8SFP - chains A and B of the 4 polymer chains in the assembly; structure by electron microscopy, 3.80 A resolution.

# Chain A
Protein: CRISPR-associated endonuclease Cas12a
Organism: Acidaminococcus sp. BV3L6
Notes: EC 3.1.21.1, 4.6.1.22
UniProtKB: U2UMQ6 (CS12A_ACISB); residues 1-1307 here = UniProt positions 1-1307
Chain sequence (1311 residues; numbered -3 to 1307; the number before each row is that of its first residue; numbers below 1 keep their minus sign (Gly-3 is residue -3)):
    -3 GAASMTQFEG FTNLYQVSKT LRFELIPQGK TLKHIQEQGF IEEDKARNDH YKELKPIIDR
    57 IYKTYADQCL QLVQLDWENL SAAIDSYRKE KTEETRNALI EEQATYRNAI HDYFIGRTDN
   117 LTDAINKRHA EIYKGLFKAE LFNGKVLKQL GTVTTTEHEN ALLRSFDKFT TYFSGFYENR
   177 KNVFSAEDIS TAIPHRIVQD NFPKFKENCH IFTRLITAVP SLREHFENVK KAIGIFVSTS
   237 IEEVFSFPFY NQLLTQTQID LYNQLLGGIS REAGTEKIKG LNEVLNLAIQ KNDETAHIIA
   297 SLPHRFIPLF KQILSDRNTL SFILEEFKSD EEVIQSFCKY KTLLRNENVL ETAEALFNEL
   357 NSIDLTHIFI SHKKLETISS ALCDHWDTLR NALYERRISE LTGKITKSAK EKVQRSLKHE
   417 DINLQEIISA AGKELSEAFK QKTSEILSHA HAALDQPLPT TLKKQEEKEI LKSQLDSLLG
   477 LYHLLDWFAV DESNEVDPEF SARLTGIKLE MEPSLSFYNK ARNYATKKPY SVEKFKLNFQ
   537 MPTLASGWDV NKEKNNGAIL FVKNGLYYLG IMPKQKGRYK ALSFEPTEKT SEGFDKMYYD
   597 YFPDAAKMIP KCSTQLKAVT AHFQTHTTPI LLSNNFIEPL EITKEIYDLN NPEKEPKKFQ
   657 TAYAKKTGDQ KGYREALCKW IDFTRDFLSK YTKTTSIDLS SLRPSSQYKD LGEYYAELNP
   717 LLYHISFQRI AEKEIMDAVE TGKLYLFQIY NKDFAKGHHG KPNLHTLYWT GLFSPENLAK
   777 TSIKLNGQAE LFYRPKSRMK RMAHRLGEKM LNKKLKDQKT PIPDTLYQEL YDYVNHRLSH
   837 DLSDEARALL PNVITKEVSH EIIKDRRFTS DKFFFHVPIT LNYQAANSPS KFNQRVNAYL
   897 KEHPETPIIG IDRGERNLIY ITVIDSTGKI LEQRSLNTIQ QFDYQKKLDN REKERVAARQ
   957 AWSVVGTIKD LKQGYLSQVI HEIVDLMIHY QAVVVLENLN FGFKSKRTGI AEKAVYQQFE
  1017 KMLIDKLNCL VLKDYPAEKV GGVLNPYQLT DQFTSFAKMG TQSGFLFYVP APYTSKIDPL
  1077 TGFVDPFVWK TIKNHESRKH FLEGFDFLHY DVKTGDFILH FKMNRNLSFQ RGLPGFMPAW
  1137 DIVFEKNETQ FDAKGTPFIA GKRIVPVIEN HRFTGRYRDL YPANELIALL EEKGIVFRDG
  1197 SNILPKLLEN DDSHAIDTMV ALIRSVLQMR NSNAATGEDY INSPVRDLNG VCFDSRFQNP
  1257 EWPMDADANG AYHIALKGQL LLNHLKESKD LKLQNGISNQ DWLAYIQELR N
Unresolved in the structure: -3 to 0, 398-402, 794-855
Sequence notes: expression tag (-3 to 0)
Swiss-Prot annotation at these positions:
  - DNA-binding region: Pro599 to Lys607 (PAM-binding on target DNA), Lys780 to Gly783 (Target DNA), Arg951 to Lys968 (Target DNA), Ser1051 to Ala1053 (Target DNA)
  - region: Met1 to Gly35 (WED-I (OBD-I)), Gln941 to Ala957 (Bridge helix)
  - active site: His800 (For pre-crRNA processing), Lys809 (For pre-crRNA processing), Lys860 (For pre-crRNA processing), Asp908 (For DNase activity of RuvC domain), Glu993 (For DNase activity of RuvC domain), Arg1226 (For DNase activity of nuclease domain), Asp1263 (For DNase activity of RuvC domain)
  - binding site (crRNA): Tyr47 to Lys51, Asn175, Arg176, Lys307 to Leu310, Lys752 to His761, Met806 to Asn808
  - site: Arg18 (Binds crRNA), Thr167 (Binds PAM on target DNA), Arg192 (Binds crRNA), Trp382 (Binds crRNA-target DNA heteroduplex), Lys548 (Binds PAM on target DNA), Lys607 (Binds sequence-specific recognition of both target and non-target strand bases in PAM), His872 (Binds crRNA), Gln1014 (Binds target DNA)
  - mutagenesis: Thr167 (T167A: Wild-type to slightly improved guided indel formation), Arg176 (R176A: Decreased guided indel formation), Arg192 (R192A: Decreased guided indel formation), Trp382 (W382A: Nearly complete loss of guided indel formation), Lys548 (K548A: Decreased guided indel formation), Met604 (M604A: Decreased guided indel formation), Lys607 (K607A: Nearly complete loss of guided indel formation, probable loss of PAM recognition), Lys780 (K780A: Nearly complete loss of guided indel formation), Gly783 (G783P: Complete loss of guided indel formation), Asp908 (D908A: No longer provides resistance to plasmids or phage in E.coli; D908P: Complete loss of guided indel formation; neither DNA strand is cleaved in vitro), Arg951 (R951A: Nearly complete loss of guided indel formation), Arg955 (R955A: Partial loss of guided indel formation), 6 further mutagenesis entries in UniProt
Reported in the primary citation:
  - mutagenesis - R1003A: unchanged catalytic activity (TS cleavage of the 20-bp target)
  - mutagenesis - R1003A (7-fold): decreased catalytic activity (TS cleavage of the 16-bp target)
  - binding site for the 56-nt DNA strand: Phe999, Arg1003
  - mutagenesis - F999A, R1003A: unchanged catalytic activity on 20-bp target
  - mutagenesis - F999A, R1003A (14-fold): decreased catalytic activity on 16-bp target

# Chain B
Molecule: 48-nt RNA strand
Sequence (48 nucleotides; row label = number of the first residue in the row; numbers below 1 keep their minus sign (U-4 is residue -4)):
    -4 UUUUUAAUUU CUACUCUUGU AGAUGUGAUA AGUGGAAUGC CAUGUGGA
Unresolved in the structure: -4 to 0, 40-43

# Interface between chain A and chain B
Contacting residue pairs (106; chain A residue first):
  Ser14(A) with G20(B), hydrogen bond to the base
  Lys15(A) with G20(B), salt bridge to the phosphate
  Thr16(A) with G20(B), hydrogen bond to the base; U21(B), sugar contact
  Arg18(A) with U4(B), base contact; U5(B), sugar contact; U19(B), sugar contact; U21(B), salt bridge to the phosphate
  Phe19(A) with U4(B), sugar contact
  Glu20(A) with U4(B), sugar contact
  Tyr47(A) with A23(B), hydrogen bond to the phosphate; U24(B), phosphate contact
  Lys51(A) with U24(B), salt bridge to the phosphate
  Asn175(A) with A23(B), hydrogen bond to the sugar; U24(B), sugar contact
  Arg176(A) with U24(B), hydrogen bond to the sugar; A25(B), salt bridge to the phosphate
  Arg192(A) with A26(B), hydrogen bond to the sugar
  Gly270(A) with G34(B), sugar contact; C35(B), sugar contact
  Thr271(A) with C35(B), sugar contact
  Glu272(A) with C35(B), sugar contact
  Lys273(A) with C35(B), hydrogen bond to the sugar
  Leu283(A) with C36(B), sugar contact
  Gln286(A) with A37(B), hydrogen bond to the sugar; U38(B), sugar contact
  Phe306(A) with G27(B), sugar contact
  Lys307(A) with A26(B), salt bridge to the phosphate; G27(B), hydrogen bond to the phosphate
  Gln308(A) with A26(B), sugar contact
  Ile309(A) with A25(B), phosphate contact; A26(B), phosphate contact
  Lys369(A) with C36(B), salt bridge to the phosphate
  Glu372(A) with G39(B), base contact
  Trp382(A) with G39(B), sugar contact
  Lys414(A) with U38(B), salt bridge to the phosphate
  His479(A) with G34(B), salt bridge to the phosphate
  Leu511(A) with U33(B), phosphate contact
  Tyr514(A) with A32(B), hydrogen bond to the sugar; U33(B), sugar contact
  Asn515(A) with U33(B), hydrogen bond to the sugar
  Arg518(A) with A32(B), hydrogen bond to the base; U33(B), sugar contact
  Lys530(A) with G22(B), salt bridge to the phosphate
  Tyr746(A) with U4(B), phosphate contact
  Asn747(A) with U4(B), phosphate contact
  Lys748(A) with U3(B), phosphate contact; U4(B), hydrogen bond to the phosphate
  Ala751(A) with G14(B), phosphate contact
  Gly753(A) with G14(B), phosphate contact
  His754(A) with U15(B), phosphate contact
  His755(A) with U12(B), base contact; U15(B), hydrogen bond to the phosphate
  Gly756(A) with U15(B), hydrogen bond to the phosphate; A16(B), phosphate contact
  Lys757(A) with A16(B), hydrogen bond to the phosphate; G17(B), phosphate contact
  Asn759(A) with U4(B), base contact; U5(B), base contact; A18(B), base contact; U19(B), hydrogen bond to the base
  Leu760(A) with U19(B), phosphate contact
  His761(A) with U19(B), stacking on the base; G20(B), phosphate contact
  Phe788(A) with G22(B), sugar contact
  Arg790(A) with U5(B), salt bridge to the phosphate
  His856(A) with A2(B), hydrogen bond to the base; U13(B), salt bridge to the phosphate
  Glu857(A) with U13(B), base contact
  Ile858(A) with A1(B), sugar contact
  Ile859(A) with A2(B), sugar contact
  Lys860(A) with A1(B), sugar contact; A2(B), salt bridge to the phosphate
  Arg862(A) with A2(B), phosphate contact; U3(B), salt bridge to the phosphate
  Arg863(A) with U3(B), salt bridge to the phosphate; U5(B), phosphate contact; C6(B), salt bridge to the phosphate
  Phe864(A) with C6(B), phosphate contact
  Phe870(A) with U4(B), sugar contact
  His872(A) with U21(B), hydrogen bond to the sugar
  Pro874(A) with G20(B), base contact
  Phe938(A) with A8(B), phosphate contact; C9(B), phosphate contact
  Tyr940(A) with U7(B), hydrogen bond to the sugar; A8(B), hydrogen bond to the sugar
  Lys943(A) with A8(B), phosphate contact
  Arg955(A) with G30(B), hydrogen bond to the sugar; A31(B), sugar contact
  Gln956(A) with A31(B), hydrogen bond to the phosphate; A32(B), hydrogen bond to the phosphate
  Asp966(A) with C6(B), hydrogen bond to the sugar; U7(B), phosphate contact
  Gly970(A) with U7(B), sugar contact
  Ser973(A) with G17(B), hydrogen bond to the sugar; A18(B), sugar contact
  Gln974(A) with U7(B), base contact
  His977(A) with G17(B), sugar contact
  Ser1001(A) with U28(B), sugar contact
  Gly1005(A) with G29(B), sugar contact; G30(B), phosphate contact
  Asp1021(A) with G20(B), phosphate contact
  Lys1022(A) with A18(B), salt bridge to the phosphate; U19(B), salt bridge to the phosphate
  Lys1029(A) with G17(B), salt bridge to the phosphate; A18(B), phosphate contact
Also at the interface, not in a pair above, chain A (86 interface residues in all): Asp55, Gly171, Thr187, Ala269, Lys275, Leu310, Ser311, Arg386, Leu475, Glu786, Asp861, Leu967, Tyr971, Met1018, Asp1030

# Summary
86 residues of chain A face 37 of chain B across their interface; the contacts include 26 hydrogen bonds, 18
salt bridges and 1 aromatic stacking contact. Polar pairs include Ser14(A)-G20(B), Thr16(A)-G20(B) and
Arg518(A)-A32(B). From the paper: a binding site for the 56-nt DNA strand at Phe999(A) and Arg1003(A); F999A
and R1003A of chain A reduce catalytic activity on 16-bp target.
Here chain A is CRISPR-associated endonuclease Cas12a (Acidaminococcus sp. BV3L6) and chain B is a 48-nt RNA
strand. Entry 8SFP (WT CRISPR-Cas12a with the target strand in the RuvC active site) was determined by
electron microscopy (same publication as 8SFH, 8SFI, 8SFJ, 8SFL, 8SFN, 8SFO, 8SFQ and 8SFR).
